PDB entry 8C23 | X-ray diffraction, 1.84 A resolution | chains AAA and DDD of the 4 polymer chains in the assembly

== Chain AAA ==
Molecule: Isoaspartyl peptidase subunit alpha
Source organism: Escherichia coli
UniProt: P37595 (IAAA_ECOLI); residues 2-178 here = UniProt positions 2-178
Chain sequence (178 residues; numbered 1 to 178; the number before each row is that of its first residue):
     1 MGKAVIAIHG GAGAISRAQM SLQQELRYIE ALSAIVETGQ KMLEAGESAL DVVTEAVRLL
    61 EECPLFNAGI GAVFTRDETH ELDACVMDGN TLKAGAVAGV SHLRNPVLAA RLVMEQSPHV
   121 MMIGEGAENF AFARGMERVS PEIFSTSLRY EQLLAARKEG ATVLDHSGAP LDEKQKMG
Disordered / not traced: 1-2, 161-178
Differences from the reference sequence: initiating methionine (1)
Metal / ion sites: Na+: L60, E61, C63, F66, A68, I70
Ligand contacts: glycine (GLY): G99, V100, S101, H102, G124, E125, E128
Swiss-Prot annotation at these positions:
  - site: G178 (Cleavage)

== Chain DDD ==
Molecule: Isoaspartyl peptidase subunit beta
Source organism: Escherichia coli
UniProt: P37595 (IAAA_ECOLI); residue numbers follow UniProt; this construct covers 179-321
Chain sequence (143 residues; row label = number of the first residue in the row):
   179 TVGAVALDLD GNLAAATSTG GTTNKLPGRV GDSPLVGAGC YANNASVAVS CTGTGEVFIR
   239 ALAAYDIAAL MDYGGLSLAE ACERVVMEKL PALGGSGGLI AIDHEGNVAL PFNTEGMYRA
   299 WGYAGDTPTT GIYREKGDTV ATQ
Disordered / not traced: 314-321
Differences from the reference sequence: engineered mutation T200 (Met in P37595)
Metal / ion sites: Na+: G198 (shared with 2 residues of chain CCC)
Ligand contacts: glycine (GLY): T179, T197, G199, T200, R207, G209, D210, S211, T230, G231, T232, G233
Swiss-Prot annotation at these positions:
  - active site: T179 (Nucleophile)
  - binding site (substrate): R207 to D210, T230 to G233
From the paper describing this entry:
  - mutagenesis - M200T: unchanged stability
  - mutagenesis - M200T: unchanged catalytic activity on L-Asn
  - catalytic residues: T197, T230 (citing earlier work)

== Chain AAA / chain DDD interface ==
Residue-residue contacts - 21 pairs, chain AAA then chain DDD:
  M87(AAA) - R238(DDD)
  T91(AAA) - R238(DDD)  hydrogen bond (backbone-side chain)
  L92(AAA) - R238(DDD)  hydrogen bond (backbone-side chain)
  K93(AAA) - R238(DDD)
  P118(AAA) - E234(DDD)
  H119(AAA) - L204(DDD)
  H119(AAA) - R207(DDD)
  H119(AAA) - E234(DDD)  salt bridge
  V120(AAA) - E234(DDD)
  V120(AAA) - I237(DDD)  hydrophobic
  M121(AAA) - G206(DDD)
  M121(AAA) - R207(DDD)
  M121(AAA) - V208(DDD)  hydrogen bond (backbone-backbone)
  M122(AAA) - L204(DDD)  hydrophobic
  M122(AAA) - P205(DDD)
  M122(AAA) - G206(DDD)
  M122(AAA) - R207(DDD)
  I123(AAA) - G206(DDD)  hydrogen bond (backbone-backbone)
  I123(AAA) - V208(DDD)  hydrophobic
  G126(AAA) - P205(DDD)
  F130(AAA) - L204(DDD)  hydrophobic
Also at the interface, not in a pair above, chain DDD (11 interface residues in all): K203, L213, L271

== Overview ==
Chain AAA and chain DDD form an interface of 12 and 11 residues respectively; the contacts include 4 hydrogen
bonds and 1 salt bridge. Polar pairs include H119(AAA)-E234(DDD), T91(AAA)-R238(DDD) and L92(AAA)-R238(DDD).
Bound to chain AAA: glycine. Bound to chain DDD: glycine. The paper reports catalytic residues T197(DDD) and
T230(DDD); M200T of chain DDD leaves stability unchanged.
Here chain AAA is Isoaspartyl peptidase subunit alpha and chain DDD is Isoaspartyl peptidase subunit beta,
both from Escherichia coli. Entry 8C23 (Structure of E. coli Class 2 L-asparaginase EcAIII, mutant M200T
(monoclinic form M200T#m)) was determined by X-ray diffraction (same publication as 8BI3, 8BKF, 8BP9, 8BQO and
8C0I).
